Entry 3J9T (electron microscopy, 6.90 A resolution (low resolution: residue-level contacts below are approximate; hydrogen-bond / salt-bridge calls are withheld)); this record covers chains B and I of the 28 polymer chains in the assembly.

# Chain B
Protein: V-type proton ATPase subunit B
From: Saccharomyces cerevisiae
Reference sequence: P16140 (VATB_YEAST); numbering as in UniProt (aligned over 1-517)
Chain sequence (517 residues; numbered 1 to 517; the number before each row is that of its first residue):
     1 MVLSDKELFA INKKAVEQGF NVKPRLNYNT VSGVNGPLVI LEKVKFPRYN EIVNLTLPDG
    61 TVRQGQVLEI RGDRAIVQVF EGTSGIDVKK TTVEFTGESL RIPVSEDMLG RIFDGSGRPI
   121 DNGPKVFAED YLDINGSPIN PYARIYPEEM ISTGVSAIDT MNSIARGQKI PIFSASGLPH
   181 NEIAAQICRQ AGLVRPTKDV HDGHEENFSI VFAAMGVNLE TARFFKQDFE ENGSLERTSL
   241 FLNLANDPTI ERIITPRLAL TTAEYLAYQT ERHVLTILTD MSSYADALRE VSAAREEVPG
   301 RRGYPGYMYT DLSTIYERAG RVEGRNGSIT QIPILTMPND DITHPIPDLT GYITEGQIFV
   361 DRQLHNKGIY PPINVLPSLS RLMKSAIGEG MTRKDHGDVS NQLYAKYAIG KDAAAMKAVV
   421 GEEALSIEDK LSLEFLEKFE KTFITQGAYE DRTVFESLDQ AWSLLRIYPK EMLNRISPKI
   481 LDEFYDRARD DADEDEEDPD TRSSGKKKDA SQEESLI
Not modelled in the structure: 1-28, 486-517

# Chain I
Protein: V-type proton ATPase subunit E
From: Saccharomyces cerevisiae
Reference sequence: P22203 (VATE_YEAST); residue numbers follow UniProt; this construct covers 1-233
Chain sequence (233 residues; each row starts with the number of its first residue):
     1 MSSAITALTP NQVNDELNKM QAFIRKEAEE KAKEIQLKAD QEYEIEKTNI VRNETNNIDG
    61 NFKSKLKKAM LSQQITKSTI ANKMRLKVLS AREQSLDGIF EETKEKLSGI ANNRDEYKPI
   121 LQSLIVEALL KLLEPKAIVK ALERDVDLIE SMKDDIMREY GEKAQRAPLE EIVISNDYLN
   181 KDLVSGGVVV SNASDKIEIN NTLEERLKLL SEEALPAIRL ELYGPSKTRK FFD
Not modelled in the structure: 1-7, 225-233

# How chain B and chain I interact
Contacting residue pairs (51; chain B residue first):
  Asn29(B) with Asp195(I); Lys196(I); Ile197(I); Glu198(I)
  Thr30(B) with Lys196(I)
  Glu42(B) with Lys196(I)
  Val44(B) with Ile197(I)
  Phe46(B) with Lys131(I); Leu132(I)
  Asp73(B) with Lys196(I)
  Thr92(B) with Glu198(I)
  Val93(B) with Glu198(I)
  Phe95(B) with Glu198(I)
  Thr96(B) with Leu209(I)
  Glu98(B) with Glu212(I)
  Asp107(B) with Arg85(I); Leu89(I); Arg92(I); Arg219(I)
  Leu109(B) with Arg85(I)
  Gly110(B) with Arg85(I)
  Arg111(B) with Arg85(I); Leu89(I)
  Asp121(B) with Leu86(I)
  Pro124(B) with Leu86(I); Leu89(I); Ser90(I); Glu93(I)
  Lys125(B) with Glu93(I)
  Phe127(B) with Leu89(I); Arg219(I)
  Ala128(B) with Leu215(I); Arg219(I)
  Glu129(B) with Pro216(I); Arg219(I); Leu220(I); Tyr223(I)
  Tyr131(B) with Glu212(I); Pro216(I)
  Glu230(B) with Gln74(I); Ile75(I); Ser78(I)
  Glu231(B) with Leu71(I); Gln74(I); Ile75(I)
  Asn232(B) with Gln74(I)
  Gly233(B) with Ser78(I)
  Glu236(B) with Ser78(I); Ala81(I)
  Tyr449(B) with Lys67(I); Leu71(I)
Other interface residues (no listed pair), chain B (35 interface residues in all): Lys43, Glu94, Met108, Gly123, Asp130, Phe229, Leu235
Other interface residues (no listed pair), chain I (31 interface residues in all): Asn82, Leu96, Leu133, Ile199, Asn200, Gly224

# In short
The interface between chain B and chain I involves 35 residues on one side and 31 on the other.
Here chain B is V-type proton ATPase subunit B and chain I is V-type proton ATPase subunit E, both from
Saccharomyces cerevisiae. Entry 3J9T (Yeast V-ATPase state 1) was determined by electron microscopy (same
publication as 3J9U and 3J9V).
